PDB entry 6WTD | electron microscopy, 4.20 A resolution (low resolution: residue-level contacts below are approximate; hydrogen-bond / salt-bridge calls are withheld) | chains X and 7 of the 16 polymer chains in the assembly

[Chain X]
Name: ATP synthase subunit a
From: Saccharomyces cerevisiae
UniProt: P00854 (ATP6_YEAST); residues 1-249 here correspond to UniProt positions 11-259 (UniProt number = residue number + 10)
Amino-acid sequence (249 residues; row label = number of the first residue in the row):
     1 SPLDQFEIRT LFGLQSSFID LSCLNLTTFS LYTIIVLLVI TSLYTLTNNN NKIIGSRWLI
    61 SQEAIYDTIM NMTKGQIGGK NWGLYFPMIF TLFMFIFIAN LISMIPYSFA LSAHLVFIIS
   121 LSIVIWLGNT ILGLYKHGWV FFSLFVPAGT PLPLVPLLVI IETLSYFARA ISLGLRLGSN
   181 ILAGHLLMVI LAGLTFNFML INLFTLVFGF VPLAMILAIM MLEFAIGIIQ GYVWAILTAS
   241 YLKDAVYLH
Disordered / not traced: 1-25, 249
What the authors report for this chain:
  - conformationally variable residues (side-chain flip): Asn197, Val207, Met215, Glu223

[Chain 7]
Name: ATP synthase subunit d, mitochondrial
From: Saccharomyces cerevisiae (strain ATCC 204508 / S288c)
UniProt: P30902 (ATP7_YEAST); residues 1-173 here correspond to UniProt positions 2-174 (UniProt number = residue number + 1)
Amino-acid sequence (173 residues; row label = number of the first residue in the row):
     1 SLAKSAANKL DWAKVISSLR ITGSTATQLS SFKKRNDEAR RQLLELQSQP TEVDFSHYRS
    61 VLKNTSVIDK IESYVKQYKP VKIDASKQLQ VIESFEKHAM TNAKETESLV SKELKDLQST
   121 LDNIQSARPF DELTVDDLTK IKPEIDAKVE EMVKKGKWDV PGYKDRFGNL NVM
Disordered / not traced: 1-106
Swiss-Prot annotation at these positions:
  - modified residue: Ser1 (N-acetylserine)

[Chain X / chain 7 interface]
Pairs across the interface - 22 pairs, chain X then chain 7:
  Asn50(X) with Thr134(7)
  Asn51(X) with Thr134(7); Val135(7)
  Lys52(X) with Glu132(7)
  Ile54(X) with Asp131(7)
  Glu63(X) with Leu170(7)
  Ala64(X) with Leu170(7)
  Tyr66(X) with Trp158(7)
  Asp67(X) with Asn169(7)
  Thr68(X) with Asn171(7); Val172(7)
  Met70(X) with Trp158(7); Asp159(7)
  Asn71(X) with Asn171(7); Met173(7)
  Lys74(X) with Asp159(7)
  Trp82(X) with Gly156(7)
  Gly83(X) with Gly156(7); Trp158(7)
  Leu84(X) with Lys155(7)
  Phe86(X) with Trp158(7)
  Pro87(X) with Trp158(7)
Other interface residues (no listed pair), chain X (20 interface residues in all): Ile53, Ile60, Tyr232
Other interface residues (no listed pair), chain 7 (14 interface residues in all): Leu133

[Overview]
The interface between chain X and chain 7 involves 20 residues on one side and 14 on the other. The paper
reports conformational variability at Asn197(X), Val207(X) and Met215(X) among others.
Here chain X is ATP synthase subunit a (Saccharomyces cerevisiae) and chain 7 is ATP synthase subunit d,
mitochondrial (Saccharomyces cerevisiae (strain ATCC 204508 / S288c)). Entry 6WTD (Monomer yeast ATP synthase
Fo reconstituted in nanodisc with inhibitor of Bedaquiline bound) was determined by electron microscopy.
